Entry 7SGN (X-ray diffraction, 2.80 A resolution); this record covers chain A.

# Chain A
Molecule: Flagellar protein FliL
From: Helicobacter pylori
Reference sequence: A0A293T1P9 (A0A293T1P9_HELPX); numbering as in UniProt (aligned over 81-183)
Sequence (113 residues; row label = number of the first residue in the row):
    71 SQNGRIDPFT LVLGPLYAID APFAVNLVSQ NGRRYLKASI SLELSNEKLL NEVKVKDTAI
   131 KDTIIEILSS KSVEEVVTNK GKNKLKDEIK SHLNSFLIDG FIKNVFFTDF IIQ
Unresolved in the structure: 71-82
Differences from the reference sequence: expression tag (71-80)
Reported in the primary citation:
  - self-association interface (contacts with another copy of this molecule); pairs are residue here / residue on that copy: Asn-96/Ile-182 (backbone contact), Tyr-105/Ile-182 (backbone contact), Asp-132/Lys-156 (hydrogen bond), Asp-132/Phe-177 (backbone contact), Glu-136/Asn-149 (hydrogen bond), Ser-139/Lys-152, Asn-153/Glu-136 (hydrogen bond)

# Summary
From the paper: a self-association interface involving Asn-96, Tyr-105 and Asp-132 among others.
Chain A is Flagellar protein FliL (Helicobacter pylori); the structure, Crystal structure of periplasmic
domain of Helicobacter pylori FliL (residues 81 to 183) (crystal form A), was determined by X-ray diffraction
together with 7SGO and 7SGP from the same study.
